Entry 7TYH (electron microscopy, 3.30 A resolution); this record covers chains B and G of the 7 polymer chains in the assembly.

# Chain B
Molecule: Guanine nucleotide-binding protein G(I)/G(S)/G(T) subunit beta-1
From: Homo sapiens
UniProt: P62873 (GBB1_HUMAN); numbering as in UniProt (aligned over 2-340)
Chain sequence (350 residues; each row starts with the number of its first residue; numbers below 1 keep their minus sign (Met-9 is residue -9)):
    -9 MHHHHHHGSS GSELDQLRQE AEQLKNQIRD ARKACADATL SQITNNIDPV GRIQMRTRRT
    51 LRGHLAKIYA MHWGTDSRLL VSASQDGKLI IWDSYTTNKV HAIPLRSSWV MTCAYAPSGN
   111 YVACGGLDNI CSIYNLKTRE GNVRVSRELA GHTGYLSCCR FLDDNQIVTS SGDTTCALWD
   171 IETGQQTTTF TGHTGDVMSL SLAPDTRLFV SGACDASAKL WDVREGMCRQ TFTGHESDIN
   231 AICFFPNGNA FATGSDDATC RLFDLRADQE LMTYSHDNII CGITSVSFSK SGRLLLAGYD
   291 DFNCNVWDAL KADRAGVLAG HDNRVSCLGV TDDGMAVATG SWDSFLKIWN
Unresolved in the structure: -9 to 1, 340
Construct notes: expression tag (-9 to 1)
UniProt features mapped onto this chain:
  - modified residue: Ser2 (N-acetylserine), His266 (Phosphohistidine)

# Chain G
Molecule: Guanine nucleotide-binding protein G(I)/G(S)/G(O) subunit gamma-2
From: Homo sapiens
UniProt: P59768 (GBG2_HUMAN); residues 1-71 here = UniProt positions 1-71
Chain sequence (71 residues; numbered 1 to 71; the number before each row is that of its first residue):
     1 MASNNTASIA QARKLVEQLK MEANIDRIKV SKAAADLMAY CEAHAKEDPL LTPVPASENP
    61 FREKKFFCAI L
Unresolved in the structure: 1-7, 62-71
UniProt features mapped onto this chain:
  - modified residue: Ala2 (N-acetylalanine), Cys68 (Cysteine methyl ester)
  - lipidation: Cys68 (S-geranylgeranyl cysteine)

# How chain B and chain G interact
Contacting residue pairs - 81 pairs, chain B then chain G:
  Glu3(B) - Arg13(G)  salt bridge
  Gln6(B) - Arg13(G)
  Leu7(B) - Ala12(G)
  Leu7(B) - Arg13(G)
  Leu7(B) - Val16(G)  hydrophobic
  Glu10(B) - Arg13(G)  salt bridge
  Glu10(B) - Val16(G)
  Ala11(B) - Leu15(G)  hydrophobic
  Leu14(B) - Val16(G)  hydrophobic
  Leu14(B) - Leu19(G)  hydrophobic
  Lys15(B) - Leu19(G)
  Gln17(B) - Ala23(G)
  Ile18(B) - Leu19(G)  hydrophobic
  Ile18(B) - Glu22(G)
  Ile18(B) - Arg27(G)
  Ala21(B) - Arg27(G)
  Ala24(B) - Lys29(G)  hydrogen bond (backbone-side chain)
  Cys25(B) - Ile28(G)
  Cys25(B) - Lys29(G)
  Cys25(B) - Val30(G)  hydrogen bond (backbone-backbone)
  Asp27(B) - Lys29(G)
  Asp27(B) - Val30(G)  hydrogen bond (side chain-backbone)
  Asp27(B) - Ser31(G)  hydrogen bond
  Thr29(B) - Val30(G)
  Leu30(B) - Val30(G)
  Leu30(B) - Ala34(G)  hydrophobic
  Thr34(B) - Met38(G)
  Ile43(B) - Leu50(G)
  Ile43(B) - Leu51(G)
  Arg48(B) - Asn59(G)
  Arg48(B) - Phe61(G)
  Arg49(B) - Pro60(G)
  Arg49(B) - Phe61(G)
  Ser84(B) - Phe61(G)
  Tyr85(B) - Pro60(G)
  Met217(B) - Met21(G)  hydrophobic
  Cys218(B) - Gln18(G)  hydrogen bond (backbone-side chain)
  Cys218(B) - Met21(G)
  Cys218(B) - Glu22(G)
  Arg219(B) - Glu22(G)
  Gln220(B) - Glu22(G)
  Gln220(B) - Ile25(G)
  Thr221(B) - Glu22(G)  hydrogen bond (backbone-side chain)
  Phe235(B) - Leu37(G)  hydrophobic
  Phe235(B) - Tyr40(G)  hydrophobic
  Pro236(B) - Tyr40(G)  hydrogen bond (backbone-side chain)
  Asn237(B) - Tyr40(G)
  Leu252(B) - Leu37(G)  hydrophobic
  Asp254(B) - Ala33(G)
  Arg256(B) - Arg27(G)
  Arg256(B) - Ile28(G)  hydrogen bond (backbone-backbone)
  Arg256(B) - Ala33(G)  hydrogen bond (side chain-backbone)
  Arg256(B) - Asp36(G)  salt bridge
  Ala257(B) - Ile28(G)
  Ala257(B) - Ala33(G)  hydrophobic
  Asp258(B) - Ile25(G)
  Asp258(B) - Arg27(G)  salt bridge
  Gln259(B) - Val30(G)
  Leu261(B) - Val30(G)  hydrophobic
  Leu261(B) - Ala34(G)  hydrophobic
  Ser279(B) - Asp48(G)  hydrogen bond
  Ser279(B) - Leu50(G)
  Lys280(B) - Glu47(G)
  Lys280(B) - Asp48(G)
  Ser281(B) - Tyr40(G)
  Ser281(B) - Cys41(G)  hydrogen bond (backbone-side chain)
  Ser281(B) - His44(G)
  Ser281(B) - Asp48(G)  hydrogen bond
  Gly282(B) - Cys41(G)  hydrogen bond (backbone-side chain)
  Arg283(B) - Cys41(G)
  Arg283(B) - Leu51(G)
  Leu284(B) - Leu50(G)  hydrophobic
  Leu284(B) - Leu51(G)  hydrophobic
  Asp323(B) - Pro49(G)
  Gly324(B) - Pro49(G)
  Gly324(B) - Leu50(G)
  Met325(B) - Pro49(G)  hydrophobic
  Met325(B) - Glu58(G)
  Ala326(B) - Phe61(G)  hydrophobic
  Val327(B) - Leu50(G)  hydrophobic
  Ile338(B) - Phe61(G)  hydrophobic
Also at the interface, not in a pair above, chain B (56 interface residues in all): Leu4, Ala26, Val40, Met45, Ala240, Leu286, Leu300, Val320
Also at the interface, not in a pair above, chain G (36 interface residues in all): Ile9, Lys20, Asp26, Ala45

# Summary
56 residues of chain B face 36 of chain G across their interface; the contacts include 13 hydrogen bonds and 4
salt bridges. Among the polar pairs are Glu3(B)-Arg13(G), Glu10(B)-Arg13(G) and Arg256(B)-Asp36(G).
Here chain B is Guanine nucleotide-binding protein G(I)/G(S)/G(T) subunit beta-1 and chain G is Guanine
nucleotide-binding protein G(I)/G(S)/G(O) subunit gamma-2, both from Homo sapiens. Entry 7TYH (Human Amylin2
Receptor in complex with Gs and human calcitonin peptide) was determined by electron microscopy, deposited
together with 7TYF, 7TYI, 7TYL, 7TYN, 7TYO, 7TYW and 3 further entries.
